9MYL - chains C and H of the 3 polymer chains in the assembly; structure by X-ray diffraction, 3.18 A resolution.

Chain C:
Name: Izumo sperm-egg fusion protein 1
Organism: Mus musculus
Reference sequence: Q9D9J7 (IZUM1_MOUSE); aligned to UniProt positions 22-255 over residues 22-255 (the alignment contains insertions or deletions, so no single offset holds)
Chain sequence (238 residues; numbered 22 to 259; the number before each row is that of its first residue):
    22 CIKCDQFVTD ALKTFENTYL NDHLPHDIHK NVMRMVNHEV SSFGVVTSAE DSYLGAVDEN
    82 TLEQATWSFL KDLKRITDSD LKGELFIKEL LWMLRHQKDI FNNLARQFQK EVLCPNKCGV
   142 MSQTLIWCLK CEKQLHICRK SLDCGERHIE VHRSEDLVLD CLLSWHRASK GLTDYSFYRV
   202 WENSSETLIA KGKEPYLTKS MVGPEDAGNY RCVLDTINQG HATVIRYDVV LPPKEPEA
Unresolved in the structure: 70, 173, 176, 179, 229, 251-259
Sequence notes: expression tag (256-259)
Curated features (UniProtKB/Swiss-Prot):
  - region: W148 to R160 (Important for interaction with IZUMO1R)
  - glycosylation: N204 (N-linked (GlcNAc...) asparagine)
Cystine bridges: C22-C149, C25-C152, C135-C159, C139-C165, C182-C233
Ligand contacts:
  - N-acetylglucosamine (NAG; 2-acetamido-2-deoxy-beta-D-glucopyranose): W202, N204, S206
  - proline (PRO): W148, L150, K151, E153

Chain H:
Name: Anti-sperm antibody OBF13 heavy chain
Organism: Mus musculus
Notes: antibody fragment or engineered binder
Chain sequence (217 residues; numbered 1 to 217; the number before each row is that of its first residue):
     1 EVQLQQSGAE LVKPGASVKL SCTASGFNIK DTYMHWVKQR PEQGLEWIGR IDPANGNSKY
    61 DPKFQGKATI TADTSSNTAY LQLSSLTSED TAVYYCARWD YGVYWGQGTT LTVSSAKTTP
   121 PSVYPLAPGS AAQTNSMVTL GCLVKGYFPE PVTVTWNSGS LSSGVHTFPA VLQSDLYTLS
   181 SSVTVPSSTW PSETVTCNVA HPASSTKVDK KIVPRDC
Unresolved in the structure: 129-135, 216-217
Cystine bridges: C22-C96

Chain C / chain H interface:
Contacting residue pairs - 24 pairs, chain C then chain H:
  H44(C) - D31(H)
  P46(C) - D31(H)
  P46(C) - R98(H)
  P46(C) - D100(H)
  D48(C) - R98(H)  salt bridge
  I49(C) - R98(H)
  I49(C) - D100(H)
  I49(C) - Y101(H)  hydrophobic
  I49(C) - Y104(H)
  N52(C) - Y101(H)
  V53(C) - Y101(H)  hydrophobic
  L102(C) - Y33(H)
  K103(C) - K30(H)  hydrogen bond (side chain-backbone)
  K103(C) - Y33(H)
  K103(C) - A54(H)
  G104(C) - W99(H)
  G104(C) - D100(H)
  E105(C) - Y33(H)
  E105(C) - H35(H)  salt bridge
  E105(C) - R50(H)  salt bridge
  E105(C) - W99(H)  hydrogen bond (backbone-backbone)
  L106(C) - Y33(H)  hydrophobic
  L106(C) - R50(H)
  I108(C) - Y101(H)
Also at the interface, not in a pair above, chain C (13 interface residues in all): L45
Also at the interface, not in a pair above, chain H (13 interface residues in all): F27, T32

In short:
The chain C/chain H interface involves 13 residues from each chain, with 2 hydrogen bonds and 3 salt bridges.
Polar contacts include D48(C)-R98(H), E105(C)-H35(H) and E105(C)-R50(H). Bound to chain C: N-acetylglucosamine
and proline.
Chain C is Izumo sperm-egg fusion protein 1 and chain H is Anti-sperm antibody OBF13 heavy chain, both from
Mus musculus; the structure, Fertilization IZUMO1 Protein Ectodomain in Complex with Anti-sperm Antibody
OBF13, was determined by X-ray diffraction together with 9MYM from the same study.
